8DWC - chains A and R of the 6 polymer chains in the assembly; structure by electron microscopy, 2.87 A resolution.

Chain A:
Molecule: Proenkephalin-A
Source organism: Bos taurus
Reference sequence: P01211 (PENK_BOVIN); residues 8-22 here correspond to UniProt positions 213-227 (UniProt number = residue number + 205)
Sequence (15 residues; each row starts with the number of its first residue):
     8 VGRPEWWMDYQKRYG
Not modelled in the structure: 8-10, 22

Chain R:
Molecule: Mas-related G-protein coupled receptor member X1
Source organism: Homo sapiens
Reference sequence: Q96LB2 (MRGX1_HUMAN); numbering as in UniProt (aligned over 2-322)
Sequence (323 residues; numbered 0 to 322; the number before each row is that of its first residue; numbering starts at 0):
     0 GPDPTISTLDTELTPINGTEETLCYKQTLSLTVLTCIVSLVGLTGNAVVL
    50 WLLGCRMRRNAFSIYILNLAAADFLFLSGRLIYSLLSFISIPHTISKILY
   100 PVMMFSYFAGLSFLSAVSTERCLSVLWPIWYRCHRPTHLSAVVCVLLWAL
   150 SLLRSILEWMLCGFLFSGADSAWCQTSDFITVAWLIFLCVVLCGSSLVLL
   200 IRILCGSRKIPLTRLYVTILLTVLVFLLCGLPFGIQFFLFLWIHVDREVL
   250 FCHVHLVSIFLSALNSSANPIIYFFVGSFRQRQNRQNLKLVLQRALQDAS
   300 EVDEGGGQLPEEILELSGSRLEQ
Not modelled in the structure: 0-22, 205-210, 279-322
Cystine bridges: Cys161-Cys173
Construct notes: expression tag (0-1)
From the paper describing this entry:
  - mutagenesis - R79A, E157A, D177A, F236A, H254A: abolished signaling with Proenkephalin-A (chain A)

How chain A and chain R interact:
Pairs across the interface - 17 pairs, chain A then chain R:
  Trp13(A) with His243(R)
  Trp14(A) with Leu240(R), hydrogen bond (side chain-backbone); Trp241(R), hydrophobic
  Met15(A) with Phe250(R), hydrophobic
  Tyr17(A) with Leu249(R); Phe250(R), hydrophobic; His254(R)
  Gln18(A) with Leu240(R)
  Arg20(A) with Tyr99(R), hydrogen bond; Glu157(R), salt bridge; Cys161(R), hydrogen bond; Cys173(R); Asp177(R), salt bridge; Leu240(R)
  Tyr21(A) with Pro100(R), hydrophobic; Trp158(R); Cys161(R)
Also at the interface, not in a pair above, chain A (8 interface residues in all): Pro11
Also at the interface, not in a pair above, chain R (21 interface residues in all): Ser154, Gly162, Phe163, Ser170, Phe236, Phe239, Ile242, Arg246
Interface features reported in the paper:
  - specific contacts: Arg20(A)-Asp177(R), Pro100(R)-Tyr21(A), Glu157(R)-Arg20(A), Glu157(R)-Tyr21(A), Trp158(R)-Tyr21(A)
  - interface residues, chain R: Phe236(R), His243(R), Phe250(R)

In short:
Chain A and chain R form an interface of 8 and 21 residues respectively; the contacts include 3 hydrogen bonds
and 2 salt bridges. Polar pairs include Arg20(A)-Glu157(R), Arg20(A)-Asp177(R) and Trp14(A)-Leu240(R). The
paper describes contacts between Arg20(A) and Asp177(R), Pro100(R) and Tyr21(A) and Glu157(R) and Arg20(A)
among others. From the paper: R79A, E157A and D177A of chain R, among others, abolish signaling with
Proenkephalin-A (chain A); interface residues Phe236(R), His243(R) and Phe250(R); 5 substitutions were tested
in all.
Here chain A is Proenkephalin-A (Bos taurus) and chain R is Mas-related G-protein coupled receptor member X1
(Homo sapiens). Entry 8DWC (CryoEM structure of Gq-coupled MRGPRX1 with peptide agonist BAM8-22) was
determined by electron microscopy, deposited together with 8DWG and 8DWH.
